Entry 8ST2 (electron microscopy, 2.94 A resolution); this record covers chains B and C of the 9 polymer chains in the assembly.

# Chain B
Name: Neuronal acetylcholine receptor subunit alpha-4
Organism: Homo sapiens
UniProtKB: P43681 (ACHA4_HUMAN); the construct lacks a stretch of the UniProt sequence and is renumbered around it, so the offset changes along the chain: 1-338 = UniProt 27-364; 339-342 = UniProt 582-585; 345-386 = UniProt 586-627
Sequence (386 residues; each row starts with the number of its first residue):
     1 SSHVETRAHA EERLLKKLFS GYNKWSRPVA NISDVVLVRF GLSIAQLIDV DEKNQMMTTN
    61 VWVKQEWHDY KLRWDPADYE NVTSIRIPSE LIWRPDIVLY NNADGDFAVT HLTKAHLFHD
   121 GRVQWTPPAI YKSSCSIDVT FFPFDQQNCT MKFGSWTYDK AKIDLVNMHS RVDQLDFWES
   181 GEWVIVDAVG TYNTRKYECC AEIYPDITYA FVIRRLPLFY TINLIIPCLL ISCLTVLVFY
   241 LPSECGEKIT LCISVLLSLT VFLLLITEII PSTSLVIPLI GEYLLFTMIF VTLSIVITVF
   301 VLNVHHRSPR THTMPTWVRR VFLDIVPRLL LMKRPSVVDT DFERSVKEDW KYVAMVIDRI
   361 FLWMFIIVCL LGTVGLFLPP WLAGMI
Not modelled in the structure: 1-4, 384-386
Construct notes: insertion (343-344)
Disulfide bonds: Cys-135/Cys-149, Cys-199/Cys-200
Covalent attachments: N-acetylglucosamine (NAG) linked to Asn-31, Asn-81, Asn-148
Small-molecule neighbours: acetylcholine (ACH): Tyr-100, Ser-155, Trp-156, Thr-157, Tyr-197, Cys-199, Cys-200, Tyr-204
Swiss-Prot annotation at these positions:
  - binding site (Ca(2+)): Val-50, Glu-52
  - lipidation: Cys-245 (S-palmitoyl cysteine)
  - glycosylation (N-linked (GlcNAc...) asparagine): Asn-31, Asn-81, Asn-148

# Chain C
Name: Neuronal acetylcholine receptor subunit beta-2
Organism: Homo sapiens
UniProtKB: P17787 (ACHB2_HUMAN); the construct lacks a stretch of the UniProt sequence and is renumbered around it, so the offset changes along the chain: 1-330 = UniProt 26-355; 331-334 = UniProt 442-445; 337-393 = UniProt 446-502
Sequence (403 residues; numbered 1 to 403; the number before each row is that of its first residue):
     1 TDTEERLVEH LLDPSRYNKL IRPATNGSEL VTVQLMVSLA QLISVHEREQ IMTTNVWLTQ
    61 EWEDYRLTWK PEEFDNMKKV RLPSKHIWLP DVVLYNNADG MYEVSFYSNA VVSYDGSIFW
   121 LPPAIYKSAC KIEVKHFPFD QQNCTMKFRS WTYDRTEIDL VLKSEVASLD DFTPSGEWDI
   181 VALPGRRNEN PDDSTYVDIT YDFIIRRKPL FYTINLIIPC VLITSLAILV FYLPSDCGEK
   241 MTLCISVLLA LTVFLLLISK IVPPTSLDVP LVGKYLMFTM VLVTFSIVTS VCVLNVHHRS
   301 PTTHTMAPWV KVVFLEKLPA LLFMQQPRHH DDDQERSVSE DWKYVAMVID RLFLWIFVFV
   361 CVFGTIGMFL QPLFQNYTTT TFLHSDHSAP SSKSAWSHPQ FEK
Not modelled in the structure: 331-336, 373-403
Construct notes: insertion (335-336); linker (394-395); expression tag (396-403)
Disulfide bonds: Cys-130/Cys-144
Covalent attachments: glycan linked to Asn-143
Small-molecule neighbours: acetylcholine (ACH): Trp-57, Val-111, Phe-119, Leu-121

# How chain B and chain C interact
Residue-residue contacts (107):
  Gly-21(B) / Glu-5(C)
  Asn-23(B) / Glu-5(C)
  Asn-23(B) / Val-8(C)
  Asn-23(B) / Glu-9(C)  hydrogen bond
  Trp-25(B) / Val-8(C)  hydrophobic
  Trp-25(B) / Arg-81(C)
  Trp-25(B) / Pro-83(C)  hydrophobic
  Trp-25(B) / His-86(C)
  Ser-26(B) / Glu-5(C)
  Arg-27(B) / Thr-1(C)
  Arg-27(B) / Glu-4(C)
  Val-29(B) / Thr-1(C)  hydrogen bond (backbone-backbone)
  Ala-30(B) / Thr-1(C)
  Asn-31(B) / Thr-1(C)
  Ile-32(B) / Thr-1(C)
  Ile-32(B) / Met-77(C)  hydrophobic
  Tyr-70(B) / Thr-1(C)
  Tyr-70(B) / Asp-2(C)  hydrogen bond
  Lys-71(B) / Glu-5(C)  salt bridge
  Asp-96(B) / Asn-109(C)
  Val-98(B) / Phe-106(C)  hydrophobic
  Tyr-100(B) / Asn-55(C)  hydrogen bond (backbone-side chain)
  Asn-102(B) / Asn-55(C)
  Asn-102(B) / Ile-125(C)
  Asp-104(B) / Lys-127(C)  salt bridge
  Phe-107(B) / Asn-55(C)
  Phe-107(B) / Ser-105(C)
  Phe-107(B) / Pro-123(C)  hydrophobic
  Phe-107(B) / Ala-124(C)
  Phe-107(B) / Ile-125(C)  hydrophobic
  Ala-108(B) / Phe-106(C)  hydrophobic
  Ser-134(B) / Gln-41(C)  hydrogen bond
  Trp-156(B) / Trp-57(C)
  Trp-156(B) / Ser-108(C)
  Trp-156(B) / Leu-121(C)  hydrogen bond (side chain-backbone)
  Trp-156(B) / Pro-123(C)
  Thr-157(B) / Arg-81(C)  hydrogen bond (backbone-side chain)
  Thr-157(B) / Asn-109(C)  hydrogen bond
  Tyr-158(B) / Arg-81(C)
  Tyr-158(B) / Asn-109(C)
  Asp-159(B) / Arg-81(C)  salt bridge
  Lys-162(B) / Arg-81(C)
  Arg-195(B) / Asp-171(C)  salt bridge
  Tyr-197(B) / Asp-171(C)
  Glu-198(B) / Asp-170(C)
  Cys-199(B) / Leu-121(C)  hydrophobic
  Tyr-204(B) / Arg-81(C)
  Gly-246(B) / Glu-239(C)
  Glu-247(B) / Glu-239(C)
  Lys-248(B) / Glu-239(C)
  Ile-249(B) / Glu-239(C)  hydrogen bond (backbone-side chain)
  Thr-250(B) / Glu-239(C)  hydrogen bond
  Ile-253(B) / Leu-243(C)  hydrophobic
  Ile-253(B) / Ser-246(C)
  Leu-256(B) / Ile-223(C)  hydrophobic
  Leu-256(B) / Leu-226(C)  hydrophobic
  Leu-257(B) / Ala-250(C)  hydrophobic
  Thr-260(B) / Phe-254(C)
  Leu-263(B) / Pro-219(C)  hydrophobic
  Leu-264(B) / Leu-257(C)  hydrophobic
  Thr-267(B) / Phe-211(C)
  Thr-267(B) / Asn-215(C)  hydrogen bond
  Ile-270(B) / Phe-211(C)  hydrophobic
  Pro-271(B) / Phe-211(C)
  Ser-272(B) / Glu-177(C)
  Ser-272(B) / Phe-211(C)
  Thr-273(B) / Gly-176(C)
  Thr-273(B) / Phe-211(C)
  Ser-274(B) / Gly-176(C)  hydrogen bond (backbone-backbone)
  Ser-274(B) / Lys-208(C)  hydrogen bond (side chain-backbone)
  Ser-274(B) / Leu-210(C)
  Ser-274(B) / Phe-211(C)
  Leu-275(B) / Gly-176(C)
  Leu-275(B) / Lys-208(C)
  Ile-277(B) / Ile-214(C)  hydrophobic
  Leu-285(B) / Ile-214(C)
  Leu-285(B) / Ile-218(C)  hydrophobic
  Met-288(B) / Pro-219(C)  hydrophobic
  Ile-289(B) / Leu-222(C)  hydrophobic
  Thr-292(B) / Leu-222(C)
  Thr-292(B) / Ser-225(C)
  Thr-292(B) / Leu-226(C)
  Ile-295(B) / Leu-226(C)  hydrophobic
  Ile-295(B) / Leu-229(C)  hydrophobic
  Val-296(B) / Leu-229(C)  hydrophobic
  Val-299(B) / Leu-229(C)  hydrophobic
  Val-299(B) / Tyr-232(C)  hydrophobic
  Val-299(B) / Leu-233(C)  hydrophobic
  Phe-300(B) / Tyr-232(C)
  Leu-302(B) / Leu-233(C)  hydrophobic
  Leu-302(B) / Pro-234(C)
  Asn-303(B) / Tyr-232(C)  hydrogen bond (side chain-backbone)
  Asn-303(B) / Pro-234(C)
  His-306(B) / Pro-234(C)
  His-306(B) / Asp-236(C)
  His-306(B) / Cys-237(C)
  Arg-307(B) / Tyr-232(C)  hydrogen bond
  Pro-309(B) / Pro-327(C)
  Pro-309(B) / His-329(C)
  Arg-310(B) / Pro-327(C)
  Arg-310(B) / His-329(C)  hydrogen bond
  Arg-310(B) / His-330(C)
  Arg-310(B) / Glu-340(C)
  Thr-311(B) / Pro-327(C)
  His-312(B) / Met-347(C)
  Thr-313(B) / Pro-327(C)
  Glu-343(B) / His-329(C)  salt bridge
Other interface residues (no listed pair), chain B (68 interface residues in all): Ala-103, Cys-200
Other interface residues (no listed pair), chain C (66 interface residues in all): Thr-3, Ile-43, Asp-75, Phe-119, Pro-122, Ser-175, Pro-209, Tyr-212, Thr-242, Leu-249, Ser-337, Tyr-344

# In short
68 residues of chain B and 66 residues of chain C are in contact; the contacts include 16 hydrogen bonds and 5
salt bridges. Polar pairs include Lys-71(B)/Glu-5(C), Asp-104(B)/Lys-127(C) and Asp-159(B)/Arg-81(C).
Acetylcholine is bound between chain B and chain C.
Chain B is Neuronal acetylcholine receptor subunit alpha-4 and chain C is Neuronal acetylcholine receptor
subunit beta-2, both from Homo sapiens; the structure, The 3alpha2beta stoichiometry of human alpha4beta2
nicotinic acetylcholine receptor in complex with acetylcholine, was determined by electron microscopy,
deposited together with 8SSZ, 8ST0, 8ST1 and 8ST3.
